Entry 5YUT (X-ray diffraction, 2.15 A resolution); this record covers chains F and G of the 3 polymer chains in the assembly.

# Chain F
Protein: DNA polymerase IV
Organism: Escherichia coli K-12
Notes: EC 2.7.7.7
UniProtKB: Q47155 (DPO4_ECOLI); residue numbers follow UniProt; this construct covers 2-351
Amino-acid sequence (352 residues; numbered 0 to 351; the number before each row is that of its first residue; numbering starts at 0):
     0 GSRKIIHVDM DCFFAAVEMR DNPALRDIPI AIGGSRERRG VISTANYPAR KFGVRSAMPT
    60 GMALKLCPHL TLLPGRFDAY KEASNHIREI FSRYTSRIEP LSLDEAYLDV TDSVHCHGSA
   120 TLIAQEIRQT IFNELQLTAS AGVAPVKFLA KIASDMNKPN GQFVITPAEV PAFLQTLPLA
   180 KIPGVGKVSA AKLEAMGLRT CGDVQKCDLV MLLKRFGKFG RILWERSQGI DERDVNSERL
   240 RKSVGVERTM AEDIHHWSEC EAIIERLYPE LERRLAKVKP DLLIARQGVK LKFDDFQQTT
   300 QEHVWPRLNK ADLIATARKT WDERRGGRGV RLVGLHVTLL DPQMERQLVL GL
Not modelled in the structure: 342-351
Sequence notes: expression tag (0-1)
UniProt features mapped onto this chain:
  - active site: Glu-104
  - binding site (Mg(2+)): Asp-8, Asp-103
  - site: Phe-13 (Substrate discrimination)
  - natural variant: Glu-36 to Arg-38 (sequence variant, change not given here; In strain: ECOR 45B1), Gln-124 (Q124K: In strain: ECOR 35D), Asn-132 (N132S: In strain: ECOR 34B1 and ECOR 37UG), Gln-135 (Q135H: In strain: ECOR 70B1), Pro-170 (P170S: In strain: ECOR 37UG), Ala-171 (A171T: In strain: ECOR 45B1, ECOR 46D and 2 more), Leu-176 (L176F: In strain: ECOR 37UG), Gly-201 (G201S: In strain: ECOR 59B2), Met-210 (M210I: In strain: ECOR 37UG, ECOR 45B1 and 4 more; M210T: In strain: ECOR 35D, ECOR 46D and 6 more), Arg-225 (R225C: In strain: ECOR 59B2 and ECOR 60B2), Ala-310 (A310S: In strain: ECOR 57B2, ECOR 59B2 and 2 more), Asp-321 (D321N: In strain: ECOR 35D)
  - mutagenesis: Asp-8 (D8A/H: Loss of function), Arg-49 (R49A/F: Loss of function), Asp-103 (D103A/N: Loss of function), Glu-104 (E104A: Loss of function)
Bound ions: Mg2+ site 1: Asp-8, Met-9, Asp-103 (together with dTTP); Mg2+ site 2: Asp-103, Glu-104 (together with dTTP) (shared with 1 residue of chain H)
Residues lining bound ligands: dTTP (TTP): Asp-8, Met-9, Asp-10, Cys-11, Phe-12, Phe-13, Ser-42, Thr-43, Arg-49, Ser-55, Ala-56, Asp-103, Glu-104, Lys-157
Reported in the primary citation:
  - mutagenesis - R49A: abolished catalytic activity

# Chain G
Molecule: DTN
Sequence (18 nucleotides; row label = number of the first residue in the row):
   837 TCTAGGGTCC TAGGACCC

# How chain F and chain G interact
Contacting residue pairs (40):
  Arg-35(F) / DC838(G)  phosphate contact
  Arg-38(F) / DT839(G)  sugar contact
  Arg-38(F) / DA840(G)  sugar contact
  Val-40(F) / DT839(G)  phosphate contact
  Val-40(F) / DA840(G)  base contact
  Ser-42(F) / DA840(G)  base contact
  Ala-56(F) / DA840(G)  base contact
  Pro-58(F) / DT837(G)  base contact
  Pro-58(F) / DT839(G)  sugar contact
  Gly-60(F) / DT837(G)  sugar contact
  Gly-60(F) / DC838(G)  phosphate contact
  Met-61(F) / DT837(G)  sugar contact
  Lys-64(F) / DT837(G)  phosphate contact
  Lys-217(F) / DC846(G)  phosphate contact
  Lys-217(F) / DT847(G)  phosphate contact
  Arg-238(F) / DT844(G)  hydrogen bond to the phosphate
  Arg-238(F) / DC845(G)  salt bridge to the phosphate
  Arg-240(F) / DG843(G)  salt bridge to the phosphate
  Arg-240(F) / DT844(G)  phosphate contact
  Lys-241(F) / DT844(G)  hydrogen bond to the phosphate
  Lys-241(F) / DC845(G)  salt bridge to the phosphate
  Ser-242(F) / DG843(G)  sugar contact
  Ser-242(F) / DT844(G)  hydrogen bond to the phosphate
  Val-243(F) / DG843(G)  phosphate contact
  Gly-244(F) / DG842(G)  phosphate contact
  Gly-244(F) / DG843(G)  hydrogen bond to the phosphate
  Val-245(F) / DG842(G)  phosphate contact
  Glu-246(F) / DG841(G)  sugar contact
  Glu-246(F) / DG842(G)  hydrogen bond to the phosphate
  Arg-247(F) / DG841(G)  salt bridge to the phosphate
  Arg-247(F) / DG842(G)  salt bridge to the phosphate
  Thr-248(F) / DA840(G)  sugar contact
  Thr-248(F) / DG841(G)  hydrogen bond to the phosphate
  Arg-273(F) / DG842(G)  salt bridge to the phosphate
  Arg-273(F) / DG843(G)  salt bridge to the phosphate
  Phe-295(F) / DT839(G)  stacking on the base
  Phe-295(F) / DA840(G)  phosphate contact
  Arg-330(F) / DT839(G)  salt bridge to the phosphate
  Arg-330(F) / DA840(G)  salt bridge to the phosphate
  Leu-331(F) / DG841(G)  phosphate contact
Also at the interface, not in a pair above, chain F (28 interface residues in all): Gly-39, Ile-41, Leu-239, Lys-291

# Summary
Chain F and chain G form an interface of 28 and 11 residues respectively; the contacts include 6 hydrogen
bonds, 9 salt bridges and 1 aromatic stacking contact. Polar contacts include Arg-238(F)/DT844(G),
Lys-241(F)/DT844(G) and Ser-242(F)/DT844(G). Ligands of chain F: dTTP. From the paper: R49A of chain F
abolishes catalytic activity.
Here chain F is DNA polymerase IV (Escherichia coli K-12) and chain G is DTN. Entry 5YUT (DNA polymerase IV -
DNA ternary complex 3) was determined by X-ray diffraction, deposited together with 5YUR, 5YUS, 5YUU, 5YUV,
5YUW, 5YUX and 10 further entries.
